PDB entry 6WCJ | electron microscopy, 6.30 A resolution (low resolution: residue-level contacts below are approximate; hydrogen-bond / salt-bridge calls are withheld) | chains I and K of the 15 polymer chains in the assembly

== Chain I (and K) ==
Protein: Clathrin heavy chain 1
From: Bos taurus
Notes: chain K of this document is another copy of the same molecule, construct and numbering; everything in this record applies to it too
UniProtKB: P49951 (CLH1_BOVIN); residues 1-1675 here = UniProt positions 1-1675
Amino-acid sequence (1675 residues; each row starts with the number of its first residue):
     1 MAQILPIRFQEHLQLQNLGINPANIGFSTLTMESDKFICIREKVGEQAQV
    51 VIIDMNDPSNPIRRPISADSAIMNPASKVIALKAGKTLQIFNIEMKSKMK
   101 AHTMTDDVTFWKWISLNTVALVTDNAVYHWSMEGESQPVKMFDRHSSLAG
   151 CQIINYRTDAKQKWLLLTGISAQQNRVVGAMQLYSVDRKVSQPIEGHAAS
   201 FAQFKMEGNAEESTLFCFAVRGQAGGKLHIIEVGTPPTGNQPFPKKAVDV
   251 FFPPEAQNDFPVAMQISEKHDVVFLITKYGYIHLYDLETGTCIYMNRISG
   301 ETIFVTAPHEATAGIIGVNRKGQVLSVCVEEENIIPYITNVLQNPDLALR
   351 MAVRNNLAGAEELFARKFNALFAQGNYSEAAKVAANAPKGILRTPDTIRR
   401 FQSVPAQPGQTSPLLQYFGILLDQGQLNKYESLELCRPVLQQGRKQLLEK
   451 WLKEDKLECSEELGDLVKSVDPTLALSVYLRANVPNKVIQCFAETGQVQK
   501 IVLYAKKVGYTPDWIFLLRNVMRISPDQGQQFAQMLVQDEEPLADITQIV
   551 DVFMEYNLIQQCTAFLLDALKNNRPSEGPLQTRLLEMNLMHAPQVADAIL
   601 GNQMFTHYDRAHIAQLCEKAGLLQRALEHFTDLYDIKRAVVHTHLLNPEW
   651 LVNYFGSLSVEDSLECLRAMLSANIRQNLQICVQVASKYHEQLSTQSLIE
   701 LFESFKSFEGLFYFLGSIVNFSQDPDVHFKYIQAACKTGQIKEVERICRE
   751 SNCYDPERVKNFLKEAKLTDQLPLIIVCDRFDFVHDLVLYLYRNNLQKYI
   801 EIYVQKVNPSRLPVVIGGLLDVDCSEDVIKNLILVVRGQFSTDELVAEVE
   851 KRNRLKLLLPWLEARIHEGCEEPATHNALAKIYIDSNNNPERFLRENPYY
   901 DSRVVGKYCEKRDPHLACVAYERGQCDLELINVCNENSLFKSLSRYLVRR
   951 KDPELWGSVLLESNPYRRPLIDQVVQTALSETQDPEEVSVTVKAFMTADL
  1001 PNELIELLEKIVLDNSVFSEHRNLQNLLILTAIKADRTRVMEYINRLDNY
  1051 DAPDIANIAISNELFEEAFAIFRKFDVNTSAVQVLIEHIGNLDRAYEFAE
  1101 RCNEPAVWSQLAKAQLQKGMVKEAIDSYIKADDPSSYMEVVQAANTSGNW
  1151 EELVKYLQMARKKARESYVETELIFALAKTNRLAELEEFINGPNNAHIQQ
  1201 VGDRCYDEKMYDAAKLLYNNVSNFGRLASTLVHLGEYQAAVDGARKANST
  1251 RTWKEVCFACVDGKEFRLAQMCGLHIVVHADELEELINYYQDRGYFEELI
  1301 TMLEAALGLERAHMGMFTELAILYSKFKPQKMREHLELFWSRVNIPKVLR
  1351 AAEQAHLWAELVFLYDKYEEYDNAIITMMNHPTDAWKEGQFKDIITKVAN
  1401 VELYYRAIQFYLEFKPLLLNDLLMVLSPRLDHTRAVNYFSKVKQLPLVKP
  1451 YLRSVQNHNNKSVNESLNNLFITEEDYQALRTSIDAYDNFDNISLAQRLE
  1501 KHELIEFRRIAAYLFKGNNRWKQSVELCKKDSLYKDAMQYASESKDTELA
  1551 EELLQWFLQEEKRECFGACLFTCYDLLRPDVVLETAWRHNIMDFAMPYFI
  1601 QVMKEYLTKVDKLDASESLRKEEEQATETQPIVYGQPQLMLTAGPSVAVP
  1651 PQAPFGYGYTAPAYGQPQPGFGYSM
Disordered / not traced: 1-808, 1475-1675 (chain K: 1-634, 1076-1675)
Swiss-Prot annotation at these positions:
  - region: Ala68 to Asp107 (WD40-like repeat 2), Thr302 to Glu330 (WD40-like repeat 7), Glu449 to Asp465 (Binding site for the uncoating ATPase, involved in lattice disassembly)
  - modified residue: Ala2 (N-acetylalanine), Ser67 (Phosphoserine), Thr105 (Phosphothreonine), Tyr184 (Phosphotyrosine), Thr394 (Phosphothreonine), Tyr634 (Phosphotyrosine), Lys737 (N6-succinyllysine), Lys856 (N6-acetyllysine), Tyr899 (Phosphotyrosine), Ser1167 (Phosphoserine), Tyr1206 (Phosphotyrosine), Ser1229 (Phosphoserine), Lys1441 (N6-acetyllysine), Tyr1477 (Phosphotyrosine), Tyr1487 (Phosphotyrosine), Ser1494 (Phosphoserine), Lys1501 (N6-acetyllysine)

== Chain I / chain K interface ==
Residue-residue contacts (25; chain I residue first):
  Asn1220(I) with Arg793(K)
  Val1221(I) with Leu789(K); Arg793(K)
  Ser1222(I) with Arg793(K); Val822(K)
  Lys1246(I) with Asp823(K)
  Asn1248(I) with Arg852(K); Asn853(K)
  Ser1249(I) with Arg852(K)
  Thr1250(I) with Asn853(K)
  Asp1281(I) with Lys911(K)
  Leu1309(I) with Asn887(K)
  Glu1310(I) with Lys856(K); Asp885(K); Asn887(K)
  Arg1311(I) with Arg912(K)
  Met1314(I) with Arg912(K); Asp913(K); Pro914(K)
  Pro1346(I) with Asn937(K)
  Glu1369(I) with Lys941(K)
  Tyr1371(I) with Gln976(K)
  Asp1372(I) with Gln976(K)
  Ala1399(I) with Gln976(K)
  Pro1428(I) with Asp1014(K)
Also at the interface, not in a pair above, chain I (31 interface residues in all): Asn1195, Gln1199, Asn1219, Asn1223, Phe1224, Arg1245, Ala1280, Ala1312, His1313, Asn1344, Ile1345, Lys1397, Glu1402
Also at the interface, not in a pair above, chain K (29 interface residues in all): Glu765, Asp786, Leu820, Asp821, Lys851, Arg854, Ser886, Ser938, Gln973, Val975, Arg1039, Arg1046

== In short ==
31 residues of chain I face 29 of chain K across their interface.
Both chains are Clathrin heavy chain 1 (Bos taurus). Entry 6WCJ (Asymmetric vertex of the clathrin minicoat
cage) was determined by electron microscopy.
